Entry 7JMN (electron microscopy, 3.58 A resolution); this record covers chains N and P of the 5 polymer chains in the assembly.

# Chain N
Molecule: Mediator of RNA polymerase II transcription subunit 14
From: Chaetomium thermophilum (strain DSM 1495 / CBS 144.50 / IMI 039719)
UniProt: G0SCL5 (G0SCL5_CHATD); the construct has insertions or renumbered stretches relative to UniProt, so the offset changes along the chain: 3-838 = UniProt 1-836; 849-857 = UniProt 852-860; 861-1168 = UniProt 861-1168
Sequence (1168 residues; numbered 3 to 1168 plus 15 insertion-coded residues; 13 numbers in that range are skipped by the numbering (no residue carries them; nothing is unmodelled there); the number before each row is that of its first residue; a row labelled like 838A-838O holds insertion residues (838A, then the next letters in order)):
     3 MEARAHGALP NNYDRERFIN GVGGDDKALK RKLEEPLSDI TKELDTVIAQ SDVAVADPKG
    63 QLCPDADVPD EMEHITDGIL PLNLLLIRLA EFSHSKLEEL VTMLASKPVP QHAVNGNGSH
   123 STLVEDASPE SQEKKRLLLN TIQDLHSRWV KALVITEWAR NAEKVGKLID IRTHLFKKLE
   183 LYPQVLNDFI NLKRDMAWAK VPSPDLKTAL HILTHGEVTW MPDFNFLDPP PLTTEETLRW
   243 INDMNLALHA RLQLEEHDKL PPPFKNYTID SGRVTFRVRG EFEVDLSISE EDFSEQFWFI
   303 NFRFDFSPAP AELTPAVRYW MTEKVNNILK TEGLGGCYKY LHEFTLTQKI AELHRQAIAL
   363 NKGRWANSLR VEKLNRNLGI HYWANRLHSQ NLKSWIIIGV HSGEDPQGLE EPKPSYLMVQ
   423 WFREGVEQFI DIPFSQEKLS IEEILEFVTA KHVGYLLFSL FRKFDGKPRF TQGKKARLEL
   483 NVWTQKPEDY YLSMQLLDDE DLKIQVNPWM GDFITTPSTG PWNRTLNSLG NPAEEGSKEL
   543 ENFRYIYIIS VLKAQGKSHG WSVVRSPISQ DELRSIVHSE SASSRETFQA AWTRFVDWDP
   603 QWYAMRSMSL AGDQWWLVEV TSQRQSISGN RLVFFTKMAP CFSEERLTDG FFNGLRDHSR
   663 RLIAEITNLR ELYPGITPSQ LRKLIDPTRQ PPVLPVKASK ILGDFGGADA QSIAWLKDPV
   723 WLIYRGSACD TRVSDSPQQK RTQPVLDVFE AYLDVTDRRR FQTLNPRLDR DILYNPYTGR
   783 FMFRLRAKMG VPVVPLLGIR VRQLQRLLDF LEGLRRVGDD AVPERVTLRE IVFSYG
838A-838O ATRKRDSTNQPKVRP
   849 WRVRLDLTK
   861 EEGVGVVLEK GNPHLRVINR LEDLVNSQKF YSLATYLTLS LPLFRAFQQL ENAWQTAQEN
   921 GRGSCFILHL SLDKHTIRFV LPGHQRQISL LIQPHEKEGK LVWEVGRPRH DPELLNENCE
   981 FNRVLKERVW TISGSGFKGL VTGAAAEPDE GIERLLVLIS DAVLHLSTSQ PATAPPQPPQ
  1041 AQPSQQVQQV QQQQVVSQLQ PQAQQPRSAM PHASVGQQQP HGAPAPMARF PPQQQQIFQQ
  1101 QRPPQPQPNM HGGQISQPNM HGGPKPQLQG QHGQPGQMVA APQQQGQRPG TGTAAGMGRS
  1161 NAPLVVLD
Disordered / not traced: 3-798, 838A-838O, 861-864, 1014-1168
Construct notes: conflict Asp822 (Gln820 in G0SCL5), Gln908 (Glu in G0SCL5)

# Chain P
Molecule: Mediator of RNA polymerase II transcription subunit 16
From: Chaetomium thermophilum (strain DSM 1495 / CBS 144.50 / IMI 039719)
UniProt: G0SEV7 (G0SEV7_CHATD); numbering as in UniProt (aligned over 1-1130)
Sequence (1130 residues; row label = number of the first residue in the row):
     1 MALLMEGGDP MSVDGSSTMP AHMRVMPDMG ITGAPMTLDD VDLFGDAVMN NALDALPPAP
    61 GHPPPSRALQ RRIAELRARG CCQGIAWSRQ GTIASISADG MSIELRFLRT NPENGDWELT
   121 DAALSLSVAL VPASSPSATS SSGSGTSNTT VISAGAPFVH LAWAPSVHTS SFELAAIDAP
   181 GRITIFLFTQ NINKPYLSRK WDTDPVDDLH AVVGCYWLPL PFNVSYVANW VQTDYRYEPI
   241 LSPAWGPIHP NHTKSALVCV TTNGLLKMLF PQNNNRIEET SIELESVTAS DDLITHAAIG
   301 ADRNTLLIAL AMGSKQLRVV RVGIQWWLPQ VDKQQMPPSV PLRPSLRESR VAVTTLLDPE
   361 QQQSDGDAPI AQLTHLEILP SPLGETPQTV LPPVILAVRS YLPQEGSLYA AHQEPFTVID
   421 RWELFTDQPK AFHPAFEQLG AKNSASSQPS AMQTLRKLDP VVIPGKVVVT VNTLQFGRVV
   481 CFGFSDGTLQ YRDRFTMNEV YTEQATTNIT SPLQVGFQWE TEGPCLQMAF APTNCSFVQV
   541 SEDGSVKWVK LRYPVDDPNM TLQGPKLKAV AASLAVASVG ANIAGPNIHN HCDDVMAIAR
   601 PLAKKFKDFP TAWVREFVTM FKITVDYSEE AHHDQLMRNS LLQFCLSILN HFGFNGDFQP
   661 RTFSGKFANL ALAVRNIVVL ITIASNAPNT IKEKLSPLDE PEVVDALASC AKWGFDLLAW
   721 LTDRLLALST DQTIKAMLAD QKRFPDLARY LHSKNDVSLH LLLCSSTRGL LSAVCRRLQV
   781 VESLAHRATV YYESRYAVDP AAAAQKTLPP LYHAYVKMQR VVTASLVKAS DFDKLLTALS
   841 RDIQTAYIQT FSGVATQIRQ HASGSGGQPL TEQQQQQCNE QFIKKAQSHV ELDMLLGQNP
   901 PPGFREVLAC FFGNIFPAFR ATVDPRSVFF ADWSLLEEIV AEDERTLKRR REGGGRYVDV
   961 FKRVELCGRG QVLPRGRIVA SVKTERAEAV PMVPSQSQSS HQAASQAQGQ QSQQQQGATP
  1021 APNATPSVPI SQLNPPTGPT QPPNSSGNTA NANPNTGTNA NTLGGSVPGL QGFVPVTANL
  1081 AVNASQWRRC VRCAAVMEDV WGQRPGFTFV LTQQRRCACG GGWGLVPRGD
Disordered / not traced: 1-70, 333-353, 422-425, 673-696, 793-821, 872-882, 970-1130
Construct notes: conflict Pro180 (Leu in G0SEV7), Trp327 (Gly in G0SEV7)

# How chain N and chain P interact
Residue-residue contacts (9; chain N residue first):
  Glu956(N) with Trp933(P); Leu935(P)
  Glu958(N) with Thr946(P), hydrogen bond (backbone-side chain)
  Glu964(N) with Phe930(P); Ser934(P), hydrogen bond
  Arg969(N) with Ala931(P)
  Arg988(N) with Phe929(P); Phe930(P)
  Trp990(N) with Trp933(P), hydrophobic
Interface residues without a listed pair, chain N (8 interface residues in all): His955, Arg967
Interface residues without a listed pair, chain P (8 interface residues in all): Glu944

# In short
The chain N/chain P interface involves 8 residues from each chain; the contacts include 2 hydrogen bonds.
Polar contacts include Glu958(N)-Thr946(P) and Glu964(N)-Ser934(P).
Here chain N is Mediator of RNA polymerase II transcription subunit 14 and chain P is Mediator of RNA
polymerase II transcription subunit 16, both from Chaetomium thermophilum (strain DSM 1495 / CBS 144.50 / IMI
039719). Entry 7JMN (Tail module of Mediator complex) was determined by electron microscopy together with 6XP5
from the same study.
